1YTU - chains C and A of the 3 polymer chains in the assembly; structure by X-ray diffraction, 2.50 A resolution.

== Chain C ==
Molecule: 6-nt RNA strand
Sequence (6 nucleotides; row label = number of the first residue in the row):
     1 AGACAG
Disordered / not traced: 6
Bound ions: Mg2+: A1, A3 (shared with Gln159(A), Leu427(A) of chain A)

== Chain A ==
Protein: hypothetical protein AF1318
From: Archaeoglobus fulgidus
UniProtKB: O28951 (O28951_ARCFU); residues 1-427 here = UniProt positions 1-427
Amino-acid sequence (427 residues; each row starts with the number of its first residue):
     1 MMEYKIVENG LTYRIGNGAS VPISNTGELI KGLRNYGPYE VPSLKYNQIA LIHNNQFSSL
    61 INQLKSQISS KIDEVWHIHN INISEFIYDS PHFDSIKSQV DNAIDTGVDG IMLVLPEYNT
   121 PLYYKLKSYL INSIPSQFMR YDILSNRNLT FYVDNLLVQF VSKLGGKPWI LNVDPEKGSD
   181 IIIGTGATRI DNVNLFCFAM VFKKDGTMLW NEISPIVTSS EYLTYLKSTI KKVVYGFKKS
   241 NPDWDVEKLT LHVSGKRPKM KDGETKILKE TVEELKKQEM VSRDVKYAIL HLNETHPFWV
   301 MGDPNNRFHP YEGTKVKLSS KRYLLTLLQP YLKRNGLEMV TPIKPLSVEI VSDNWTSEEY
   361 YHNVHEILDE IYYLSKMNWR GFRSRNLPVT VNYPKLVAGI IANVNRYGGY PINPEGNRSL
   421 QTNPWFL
Disordered / not traced: 1, 304-309, 332-341
Sequence notes: modified residue (1-2, 112, 139, 200, 208, 260, 280, 301, 339, 377)
Modified positions: Mse1, Mse339 (selenomethionine); Mse2, Mse112, Mse139, Mse200, Mse208, Mse260, Mse280, Mse301, Mse377 (selenomethionine; parent Met)
Bound ions: Mg2+: Gln159, Leu427 (shared with A1(C), A3(C) of chain C)
UniProt features mapped onto this chain:
  - region: Tyr118 to Tyr124 (Binds 5'-phosphorylated end of guide DNA), Arg147, Asn148 (Binds target DNA), Thr150 to Asn155 (Binds guide DNA)
  - binding site (a divalent metal cation): Gln159, Leu427
  - mutagenesis: Tyr123 (Y123A: Reduced binding affinity for siRNA), Lys127 (K127A: Reduced binding affinity for siRNA), Gln137 (Q137A: Reduced binding affinity for siRNA), Lys163 (K163A: Reduced binding affinity for siRNA), His296 to Asp303 (No longer dimerizes), Leu427 (L427LG: Reduced binding to siRNA)
From the paper describing this entry:
  - binding site for the 6-nt RNA strand (chain C): Tyr123, Lys127, Gln137, Tyr152, Gln159, Lys163, Arg380, Arg385, Leu427
  - Mg2+ coordination: Leu427
  - mutagenesis - Y123A (Kd 0.99 uM), K127A (Kd 1.46 uM), K127A/Q137A (Kd 1.15 uM), K127A/K163A (Kd 1.56 uM), Q137A (Kd 0.66 uM), Q137A/K163A (Kd 0.75 uM), K163A (Kd 0.73 uM): decreased binding to the 6-nt RNA strand (chain C)
  - conformationally variable residues (order/disorder transition): Pro304 to Phe308, Tyr331 to Thr341

== How chain C and chain A interact ==
Pairs across the interface - 35 pairs, chain C then chain A:
  A1(C) with Glu117(A), base contact; Tyr118(A), hydrogen bond to the base; Asn119(A), hydrogen bond to the base; Thr120(A), hydrogen bond to the base; Tyr123(A), stacking on the base; Lys127(A), salt bridge to the phosphate; Ser136(A), phosphate contact; Gln137(A), hydrogen bond to the phosphate; Phe138(A), hydrogen bond to the phosphate; Mse139(A), phosphate contact; Arg140(A), base contact; Gln159(A), phosphate contact; Lys163(A), salt bridge to the phosphate; Leu427(A), phosphate contact
  G2(C) with Phe138(A), sugar contact; Mse139(A), phosphate contact; Arg140(A), hydrogen bond to the phosphate; Ile143(A), phosphate contact; Arg147(A), hydrogen bond to the base; Phe151(A), base contact; Tyr152(A), hydrogen bond to the phosphate; Asn155(A), base contact; Leu156(A), sugar contact; Gln159(A), sugar contact; Arg380(A), sugar contact
  A3(C) with Asn155(A), sugar contact; Gln159(A), hydrogen bond to the phosphate; Arg380(A), salt bridge to the phosphate; Leu427(A), phosphate contact
  C4(C) with Asn378(A), hydrogen bond to the phosphate; Arg380(A), salt bridge to the phosphate; Arg383(A), sugar contact; Arg385(A), phosphate contact
  A5(C) with Arg385(A), salt bridge to the phosphate; Asn386(A), hydrogen bond to the phosphate
Other interface residues (no listed pair), chain A (29 interface residues in all): Leu115, Tyr124, Leu328, Ser384

== Summary ==
The interface between chain C and chain A involves 5 residues on one side and 29 on the other; the contacts
include 11 hydrogen bonds, 5 salt bridges and 1 aromatic stacking contact. Polar pairs include
A1(C)-Tyr118(A), A1(C)-Asn119(A) and A1(C)-Thr120(A). The paper reports a binding site for the 6-nt RNA strand
(chain C) at Tyr123(A), Lys127(A) and Gln137(A) among others; Y123A, K127A and K127A/Q137A of chain A, among
others, reduce binding to the 6-nt RNA strand (chain C); 7 substitutions were tested in all.
Here chain C is a 6-nt RNA strand and chain A is hypothetical protein AF1318 (Archaeoglobus fulgidus). Entry
1YTU (Structural basis for 5'-end-specific recognition of the guide RNA strand by the A. fulgidus PIWI
protein) was determined by X-ray diffraction.
